2O5I - chains A and C of the 8 polymer chains in the assembly; structure by X-ray diffraction, 2.50 A resolution.

[Chain A]
Molecule: DNA-directed RNA polymerase alpha chain
Organism: Thermus thermophilus
Notes: EC 2.7.7.6
UniProt: Q5SHR6 (RPOA_THET8); residue numbers follow UniProt; this construct covers 1-315
Sequence (315 residues; numbered 1 to 315; the number before each row is that of its first residue):
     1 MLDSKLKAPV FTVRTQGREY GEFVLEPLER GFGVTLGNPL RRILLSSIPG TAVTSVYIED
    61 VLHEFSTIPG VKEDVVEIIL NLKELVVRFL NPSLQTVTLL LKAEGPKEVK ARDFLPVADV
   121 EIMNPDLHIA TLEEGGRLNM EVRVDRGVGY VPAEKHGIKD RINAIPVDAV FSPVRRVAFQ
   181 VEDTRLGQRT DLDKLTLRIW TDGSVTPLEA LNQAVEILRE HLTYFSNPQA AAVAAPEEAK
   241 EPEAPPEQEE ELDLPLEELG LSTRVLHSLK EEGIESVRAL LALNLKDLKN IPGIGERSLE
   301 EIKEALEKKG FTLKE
Disordered / not traced: 230-315

[Chain C]
Molecule: DNA-directed RNA polymerase beta chain
Organism: Thermus thermophilus
Notes: EC 2.7.7.6
UniProt: Q8RQE9 (RPOB_THET8); residues 1-1119 here = UniProt positions 1-1119
Sequence (1119 residues; each row starts with the number of its first residue):
     1 MEIKRFGRIR EVIPLPPLTE IQVESYRRAL QADVPPEKRE NVGIQAAFRE TFPIEEEDKG
    61 KGGLVLDFLE YRLGEPPFPQ DECREKDLTY QAPLYARLQL IHKDTGLIKE DEVFLGHIPL
   121 MTEDGSFIIN GADRVIVSQI HRSPGVYFTP DPARPGRYIA SIIPLPKRGP WIDLEVEPNG
   181 VVSMKVNKRK FPLVLLLRVL GYDQETLARE LGAYGELVQG LMDESVFAMR PEEALIRLFT
   241 LLRPGDPPKR DKAVAYVYGL IADPRRYDLG EAGRYKAEEK LGIRLSGRTL ARFEDGEFKD
   301 EVFLPTLRYL FALTAGVPGH EVDDIDHLGN RRIRTVGELM TDQFRVGLAR LARGVRERML
   361 MGSEDSLTPA KLVNSRPLEA AIREFFSRSQ LSQFKDETNP LSSLRHKRRI SALGPGGLTR
   421 ERAGFDVRDV HRTHYGRICP VETPEGANIG LITSLAAYAR VDELGFIRTP YRRVVGGVVT
   481 DEVVYMTATE EDRYTIAQAN TPLEGNRIAA ERVVARRKGE PVIVSPEEVE FMDVSPKQVF
   541 SVNTNLIPFL EHDDANRALM GSNMQTQAVP LIRAQAPVVM TGLEERVVRD SLAALYAEED
   601 GEVAKVDGNR IVVRYEDGRL VEYPLRRFYR SNQGTALDQR PRVVVGQRVR KGDLLADGPA
   661 SENGFLALGQ NVLVAIMPFD GYNFEDAIVI SEELLKRDFY TSIHIERYEI EARDTKLGPE
   721 RITRDIPHLS EAALRDLDEE GVVRIGAEVK PGDILVGRTS FKGESEPTPE ERLLRSIFGE
   781 KARDVKDTSL RVPPGEGGIV VRTVRLRRGD PGVELKPGVR EVVRVYVAQK RKLQVGDKLA
   841 NRHGNKGVVA KILPVEDMPH LPDGTPVDVI LNPLGVPSRM NLGQILETHL GLAGYFLGQR
   901 YISPIFDGAK EPEIKELLAQ AFEVYFGKRK GEGFGVDKRE VEVLRRAEKL GLVTPGKTPE
   961 EQLKELFLQG KVVLYDGRTG EPIEGPIVVG QMFIMKLYHM VEDKMHARST GPYSLITQQP
  1021 LGGKAQFGGQ RFGEMEVWAL EAYGAAHTLQ EMLTLKSDDI EGRNAAYEAI IKGEDVPEPS
  1081 VPESFRVLVK ELQALALDVQ TLDEKDNPVD IFEGLASKR

[Interface between chain A and chain C]
Pairs across the interface - 88 pairs, chain A then chain C:
  Arg14(A) - Phe934(C)
  Glu22(A) - Glu932(C)
  Glu22(A) - Phe934(C)
  Val24(A) - Phe934(C)  hydrophobic
  Val34(A) - Arg939(C)
  Val34(A) - Gly980(C)
  Val34(A) - Glu981(C)
  Asn38(A) - Gly977(C)  hydrogen bond (side chain-backbone)
  Asn38(A) - Arg978(C)
  Asn38(A) - Thr979(C)  hydrogen bond (side chain-backbone)
  Asn38(A) - Gly980(C)  hydrogen bond (side chain-backbone)
  Arg41(A) - Glu856(C)
  Arg41(A) - His860(C)  hydrogen bond
  Arg41(A) - Gly864(C)
  Arg41(A) - Pro866(C)
  Arg42(A) - Glu856(C)
  Arg42(A) - Asp857(C)  salt bridge
  Arg42(A) - Gly977(C)
  Arg42(A) - Arg978(C)  hydrogen bond (side chain-backbone)
  Leu45(A) - Val855(C)
  Ser46(A) - Glu856(C)
  Leu62(A) - Ile745(C)  hydrophobic
  Leu62(A) - Gly746(C)
  His63(A) - Ile745(C)
  His63(A) - Gly746(C)
  His63(A) - Ile799(C)
  His63(A) - Val800(C)
  His63(A) - Val801(C)
  Glu64(A) - Lys830(C)  salt bridge
  Phe65(A) - Phe628(C)
  Phe65(A) - Ile703(C)  hydrophobic
  Phe65(A) - Ile799(C)  hydrophobic
  Phe65(A) - Val801(C)  hydrophobic
  Phe65(A) - Ala828(C)
  Phe65(A) - Gln829(C)
  Thr67(A) - Gly608(C)
  Thr67(A) - Asn609(C)
  Thr67(A) - Arg627(C)
  Pro69(A) - Asp607(C)
  Gly70(A) - Asp607(C)  hydrogen bond (backbone-side chain)
  Val71(A) - Gly608(C)  hydrogen bond (backbone-backbone)
  Lys72(A) - Gly608(C)
  Lys72(A) - Pro641(C)
  Asp74(A) - Arg640(C)  salt bridge
  Glu77(A) - Arg640(C)  salt bridge
  Lys83(A) - Lys696(C)  hydrogen bond (side chain-backbone)
  Lys83(A) - Asp698(C)  salt bridge
  Glu133(A) - Lys605(C)
  Glu133(A) - Val606(C)  hydrogen bond (side chain-backbone)
  Glu133(A) - Asp607(C)  hydrogen bond (side chain-backbone)
  Glu133(A) - Arg610(C)  salt bridge
  Tyr150(A) - Leu695(C)  hydrogen bond (side chain-backbone)
  Tyr150(A) - Lys696(C)
  Glu154(A) - Lys832(C)  salt bridge
  Ile162(A) - Arg744(C)
  Asn163(A) - Arg744(C)
  Asp168(A) - Asp698(C)
  Asp168(A) - Lys830(C)  salt bridge
  Asp168(A) - Lys832(C)  salt bridge
  Arg175(A) - Arg697(C)
  Arg176(A) - Asp863(C)  salt bridge
  Arg176(A) - Gly864(C)
  Arg176(A) - Thr865(C)
  Val177(A) - Gly864(C)  hydrogen bond (backbone-backbone)
  Ala178(A) - Pro862(C)
  Ala178(A) - Asp863(C)
  Ala178(A) - Gly864(C)
  Phe179(A) - His860(C)
  Phe179(A) - Asp937(C)
  Phe179(A) - Tyr975(C)  hydrophobic
  Phe179(A) - Gly980(C)
  Gln180(A) - Arg929(C)  hydrogen bond
  Gln180(A) - Gly935(C)  hydrogen bond (side chain-backbone)
  Gln180(A) - Val936(C)  hydrogen bond (side chain-backbone)
  Gln180(A) - Asp937(C)  hydrogen bond (side chain-backbone)
  Gln180(A) - Glu940(C)
  Val181(A) - Asp937(C)  hydrogen bond (backbone-side chain)
  Val181(A) - Lys938(C)  hydrogen bond (backbone-backbone)
  Glu182(A) - Val936(C)
  Glu182(A) - Lys938(C)  hydrogen bond (backbone-side chain)
  Asp183(A) - Lys938(C)  salt bridge
  Leu192(A) - Lys938(C)  hydrogen bond (backbone-side chain)
  Asp193(A) - Lys938(C)  salt bridge
  Thr196(A) - Phe934(C)
  Arg198(A) - Arg929(C)
  Arg198(A) - Glu932(C)  salt bridge
  Arg198(A) - Phe934(C)
  Trp200(A) - Asp863(C)
Interface residues without a listed pair, chain A (50 interface residues in all): Tyr20, Ser66, Ile68, Val76, Ile79, Leu80, Ala153, Val170, Lys194
Interface residues without a listed pair, chain C (55 interface residues in all): Ile572, Arg573, Arg642, Val643, Glu692, Met858

[Overview]
Chain A and chain C form an interface of 50 and 55 residues respectively; the contacts include 20 hydrogen
bonds and 13 salt bridges. Polar pairs include Arg42(A)-Asp857(C), Glu64(A)-Lys830(C) and Asp74(A)-Arg640(C).
Here chain A is DNA-directed RNA polymerase alpha chain and chain C is DNA-directed RNA polymerase beta chain,
both from Thermus thermophilus. Entry 2O5I (Crystal structure of the T. thermophilus RNA polymerase elongation
complex) was determined by X-ray diffraction.
